PDB entry 4WWX | X-ray diffraction, 3.20 A resolution | chains B and X

== Chain B ==
Molecule: V(D)J recombination-activating protein 1
From: Mus musculus
Notes: EC 3.1.-.-, 6.3.2.-
UniProtKB: P15919 (RAG1_MOUSE); residues 392-1008 here = UniProt positions 392-1008
Sequence (618 residues; each row starts with the number of its first residue):
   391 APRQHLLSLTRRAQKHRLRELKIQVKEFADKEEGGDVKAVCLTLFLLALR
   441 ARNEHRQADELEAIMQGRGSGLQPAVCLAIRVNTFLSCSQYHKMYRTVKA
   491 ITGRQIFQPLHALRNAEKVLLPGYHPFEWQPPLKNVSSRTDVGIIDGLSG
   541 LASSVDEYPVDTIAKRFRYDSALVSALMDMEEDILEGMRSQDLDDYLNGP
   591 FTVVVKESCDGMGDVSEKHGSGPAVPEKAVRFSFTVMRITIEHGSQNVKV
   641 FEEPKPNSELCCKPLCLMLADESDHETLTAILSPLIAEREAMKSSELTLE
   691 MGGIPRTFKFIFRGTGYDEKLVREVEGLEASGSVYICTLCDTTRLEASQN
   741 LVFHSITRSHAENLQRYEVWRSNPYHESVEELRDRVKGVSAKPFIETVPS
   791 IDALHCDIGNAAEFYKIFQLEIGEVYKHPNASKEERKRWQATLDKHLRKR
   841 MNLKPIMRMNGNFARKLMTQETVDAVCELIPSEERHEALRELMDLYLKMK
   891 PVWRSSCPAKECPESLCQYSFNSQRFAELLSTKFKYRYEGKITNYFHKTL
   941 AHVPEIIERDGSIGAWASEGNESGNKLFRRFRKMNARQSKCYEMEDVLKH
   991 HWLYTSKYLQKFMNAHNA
Not modelled in the structure: 609-614
Construct notes: expression tag (391)
Bound ions: Zn2+: Cys-727, Cys-730, His-937, His-942
UniProt features mapped onto this chain:
  - binding site (a divalent metal cation): Asp-600, Asp-708, Glu-962
  - site: Trp-893 (Essential for DNA hairpin formation, participates in base-stacking interactions near the cleavage site)
  - mutagenesis: Arg-393 (R393A: Impairs DNA-binding and hairpin formation while maintaining some nicking activity), Arg-401 (R401A: Allows robust hairpin activity), Arg-402 (R402A: Defects in converting nicked products to hairpins), Lys-405 (K405A: Reduced hairpin activity), His-406 (H406A: Allows robust hairpin activity), Arg-407 (R407A: Impairs DNA-binding and reduces hairpin formation without affecting nicking activity), Asn-443 (N443A: Impairs DNA-binding; when associated with A-445), His-445 (H445A: Impairs DNA-binding; when associated with A-443), Asp-546 (D546A: Loss of DNA-binding), Asp-560 (D560A: Loss of DNA-binding), Glu-597 (E597Q: Impaired cleavage), Asp-600 (D600A: Loss of cleavage and strand transfer activities; D600N: Loss of cleavage (both nicking and hairpin formation)), 19 further mutagenesis entries in UniProt
From the paper describing this entry:
  - catalytic residues: Asp-600, Asp-708, Glu-962
  - Zn2+ coordination: Cys-727, Cys-730, His-937, His-942
  - disease-associated variants - S598P, C599W, A619P, R696Q, R696W, G706D, C727E, L729F, W893R, Y909C, I953R: decreased stability (proposed by the authors, not directly observed)
  - mutagenesis - K596A, R621A, R713A, E719K, R734A, W760A, R773A/R775A, H795A, R855A/K856A, W893A, H937A/K938A, H942A, W956A, K980A: decreased catalytic activity (citing earlier work)
  - disease-associated variants - R621C, R621H, E666G, R713W: decreased binding to DNA (proposed by the authors, not directly observed)
  - contacts within the chain: Lys-596/Ala-957 (backbone contact), Lys-596/Ala-955 (backbone contact), Arg-713/Glu-719, Arg-713/Tyr-725, Arg-713/Ile-726, Glu-709/Lys-938 (salt bridge)
  - mutagenesis - E649A: increased catalytic activity (citing earlier work)

== Chain X ==
Molecule: V(D)J recombination-activating protein 2
From: Mus musculus
UniProtKB: P21784 (RAG2_MOUSE); residue numbers follow UniProt; this construct covers 2-350
Sequence (349 residues; row label = number of the first residue in the row):
     2 SLQMVTVGHNIALIQPGFSLMNFDGQVFFFGQKGWPKRSCPTGVFHFDIK
    52 QNHLKLKPAIFSKDSCYLPPLRYPATCSYKGSIDSDKHQYIIHGGKTPNN
   102 ELSDKIYIMSVACKNNKKVTFRCTEKDLVGDVPEPRYGHSIDVVYSRGKS
   152 MGVLFGGRSYMPSTQRTTEKWNSVADCLPHVFLIDFEFGCATSYILPELQ
   202 DGLSFHVSIARNDTVYILGGHSLASNIRPANLYRIRVDLPLGTPAVNCTV
   252 LPGGISVSSAILTQTNNDEFVIVGGYQLENQKRMVCSLVSLGDNTIEISE
   302 METPDWTSDIKHSKIWFGSNMGNGTIFLGIPGDNKQAMSEAFYFYTLRC
Not modelled in the structure: 82-88, 242-244, 254-255, 334-337
UniProt features mapped onto this chain:
  - mutagenesis: Asp-128 (D128N: Does not affect the endonuclease activity of the RAG complex), Glu-199 (E199Q: Does not affect the endonuclease activity of the RAG complex), Asp-202 (D202N: Does not affect the endonuclease activity of the RAG complex), Glu-280 (E280Q: Does not affect the endonuclease activity of the RAG complex), Asp-310 (D310N: Does not affect the endonuclease activity of the RAG complex)
From the paper describing this entry:
  - contacts within the chain: Arg-167/Trp-172
  - mutagenesis - K38A/R39A: decreased catalytic activity (citing earlier work)

== Interface between chain B and chain X ==
Contacting residue pairs - 84 pairs, chain B then chain X:
  Asn-525(B) with Arg-167(X); Thr-168(X); Thr-169(X), hydrogen bond (backbone-backbone); Trp-172(X)
  Val-526(B) with Thr-169(X)
  Ser-527(B) with Glu-170(X)
  Val-532(B) with Glu-170(X)
  Ile-535(B) with Glu-170(X)
  Leu-538(B) with Asn-173(X), hydrogen bond (backbone-side chain)
  Ser-539(B) with Thr-169(X); Glu-170(X); Lys-171(X); Trp-172(X), hydrogen bond (backbone-backbone); Asn-173(X), hydrogen bond (backbone-backbone)
  Gly-540(B) with Asn-173(X); Ser-174(X)
  Leu-541(B) with Asn-173(X)
  Ala-542(B) with Val-175(X), hydrophobic
  Ser-544(B) with His-222(X)
  Val-545(B) with Arg-229(X); Tyr-277(X), hydrophobic; Glu-280(X); Lys-315(X); Ile-316(X)
  Asp-546(B) with Tyr-74(X); Phe-206(X); Arg-229(X), salt bridge; Ser-259(X), hydrogen bond; Ser-260(X), hydrogen bond; Tyr-277(X)
  Glu-547(B) with Tyr-138(X), hydrogen bond; Arg-159(X), salt bridge; Phe-206(X)
  Tyr-548(B) with Gln-16(X), hydrogen bond; Pro-17(X); Lys-34(X), hydrogen bond; Arg-73(X)
  Pro-549(B) with Pro-17(X), hydrophobic
  Arg-556(B) with Thr-169(X), hydrogen bond (side chain-backbone)
  Arg-558(B) with Glu-170(X), salt bridge
  Val-615(B) with Met-339(X), hydrophobic
  Pro-616(B) with Met-339(X)
  Asp-664(B) with Lys-34(X), salt bridge
  His-665(B) with Trp-36(X); Pro-99(X); Asn-100(X), hydrogen bond
  Glu-666(B) with Lys-34(X), salt bridge; Gly-35(X), hydrogen bond (side chain-backbone); Arg-73(X); Pro-99(X); Asn-101(X)
  Thr-669(B) with Pro-99(X), hydrogen bond (side chain-backbone); Asn-100(X)
  Ala-670(B) with Asn-101(X); Asn-173(X), hydrogen bond (backbone-side chain)
  Pro-674(B) with Thr-169(X); Trp-172(X)
  Ala-677(B) with Trp-172(X), hydrophobic
  Glu-678(B) with Thr-169(X), hydrogen bond
  Ser-723(B) with Arg-39(X)
  Val-724(B) with Arg-39(X)
  Tyr-757(B) with Trp-36(X)
  Trp-760(B) with Tyr-68(X)
  Arg-761(B) with Cys-67(X); Tyr-68(X), hydrogen bond (backbone-backbone); Lys-106(X); Tyr-108(X), hydrogen bond; Glu-126(X), salt bridge
  Ser-762(B) with Cys-67(X)
  Asn-763(B) with Ser-66(X), hydrogen bond (side chain-backbone)
  His-766(B) with Lys-64(X); Asp-65(X)
  Glu-767(B) with Lys-64(X), hydrogen bond (backbone-backbone)
  Ser-768(B) with Lys-64(X)
  Val-769(B) with Tyr-68(X)
  Glu-771(B) with Lys-64(X), salt bridge
  Arg-773(B) with Arg-39(X); Pro-42(X)
  Ala-781(B) with Trp-36(X), hydrophobic
  Lys-782(B) with Trp-36(X); Asn-100(X), hydrogen bond (backbone-side chain); Glu-102(X), salt bridge
  Pro-783(B) with Asn-100(X)
  Phe-784(B) with Asn-100(X)
Also at the interface, not in a pair above, chain B (49 interface residues in all): Ser-673, Glu-719, Leu-772, Ser-780
Also at the interface, not in a pair above, chain X (47 interface residues in all): Pro-37, Lys-38, Ser-63, Pro-70, Ser-164
From the paper, about this interface:
  - specific contacts: Asp-546(B)/Arg-229(X) (salt bridge), Glu-666(B)/Gly-35(X), Glu-719(B)/Arg-39(X), Ser-723(B)/Arg-39(X), Arg-773(B)/Arg-39(X)
  - interface residues, chain B: Glu-547(B), Val-615(B), Trp-760(B)
  - interface residues, chain X: Arg-73(X)

== Overview ==
49 residues of chain B face 47 of chain X across their interface, with 20 hydrogen bonds and 8 salt bridges.
Among the polar pairs are Asp-546(B)/Arg-229(X), Glu-547(B)/Arg-159(X) and Arg-558(B)/Glu-170(X). The paper
describes a salt bridge between Asp-546(B) and Arg-229(X); contacts between Glu-666(B) and Gly-35(X),
Glu-719(B) and Arg-39(X) and Ser-723(B) and Arg-39(X) among others. The paper reports catalytic residues
Asp-600(B), Asp-708(B) and Glu-962(B); K596A, R621A and R713A of chain B, among others, reduce catalytic
activity; 31 substitutions were tested in all.
Here chain B is V(D)J recombination-activating protein 1 and chain X is V(D)J recombination-activating protein
2, both from Mus musculus. Entry 4WWX (Crystal structure of the core RAG1/2 recombinase) was determined by
X-ray diffraction.
